Entry 4AFZ (X-ray diffraction, 2.25 A resolution); this record covers chains A and C.

[Chain A]
Name: Chymase
From: Homo sapiens
Notes: EC 3.4.21.39
UniProt: P23946 (CMA1_HUMAN); residues 1-226 here correspond to UniProt positions 22-247 (UniProt number = residue number + 21)
Amino-acid sequence (226 residues; row label = number of the first residue in the row):
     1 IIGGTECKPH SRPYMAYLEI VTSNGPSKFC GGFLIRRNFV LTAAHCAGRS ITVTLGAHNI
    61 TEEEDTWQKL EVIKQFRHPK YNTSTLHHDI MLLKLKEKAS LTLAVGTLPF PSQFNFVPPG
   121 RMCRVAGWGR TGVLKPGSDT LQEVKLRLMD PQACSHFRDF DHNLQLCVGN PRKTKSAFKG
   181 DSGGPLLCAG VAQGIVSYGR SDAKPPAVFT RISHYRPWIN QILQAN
Unresolved in the structure: 23-24
Disulfides: Cys30-Cys46, Cys123-Cys188, Cys154-Cys167
Ligand contacts: d(-)-tartaric acid (TAR): Lys28, Phe29, Cys30, His45, Lys179, Gly180, Asp181, Ser182
From the paper describing this entry:
  - catalytic residues: Ser182 (citing earlier work)

[Chain C]
Name: Fynomer
From: Synthetic construct
Amino-acid sequence (84 residues; each row starts with the number of its first residue; numbers below 1 keep their minus sign (Met-3 is residue -3)):
    -3 MRGSGVTLFV ALYDYNATRW TDLSFHKGEK FQILEFGPGD WWEARSLTTG ETGYIPSNYV
    57 APVDSIQGEQ KLISEEDLHH HHHH
Unresolved in the structure: -3 to 1, 63-80

[Chain A / chain C interface]
Residue-residue contacts (42):
  Thr22(A) - Arg41(C)  hydrogen bond (backbone-side chain)
  Pro26(A) - Arg41(C)
  Pro26(A) - Gly46(C)
  Lys28(A) - Glu39(C)  salt bridge
  His45(A) - Thr17(C)
  His45(A) - Tyr50(C)
  Arg77(A) - Glu31(C)  salt bridge
  Arg77(A) - Pro34(C)
  Tyr81(A) - Pro34(C)
  Tyr81(A) - Tyr50(C)  hydrogen bond
  Asn82(A) - Pro34(C)
  Asn82(A) - Gly35(C)
  Thr83(A) - Arg15(C)  hydrogen bond (backbone-side chain)
  Thr83(A) - Gly33(C)
  Thr83(A) - Pro34(C)  hydrogen bond (backbone-backbone)
  Thr83(A) - Gly35(C)
  Thr83(A) - Asp36(C)
  Thr83(A) - Trp37(C)  hydrogen bond (side chain-backbone)
  Thr83(A) - Tyr50(C)
  Ser84(A) - Arg15(C)  hydrogen bond (backbone-side chain)
  Ser84(A) - Asp36(C)  hydrogen bond (side chain-backbone)
  Ser84(A) - Trp37(C)
  Leu86(A) - Arg15(C)
  Leu86(A) - Thr17(C)
  Ala177(A) - Trp16(C)
  Phe178(A) - Trp16(C)  hydrophobic
  Lys179(A) - Trp16(C)  hydrogen bond (side chain-backbone)
  Ser182(A) - Trp16(C)  hydrogen bond
  Val196(A) - Trp16(C)  hydrophobic
  Ser197(A) - Trp16(C)
  Tyr198(A) - Arg15(C)
  Tyr198(A) - Trp16(C)
  Tyr198(A) - Thr17(C)
  Gly199(A) - Arg15(C)
  Gly199(A) - Trp16(C)  hydrogen bond (backbone-backbone)
  Arg200(A) - Thr14(C)
  Arg200(A) - Trp16(C)
  Ser201(A) - Ala13(C)  hydrogen bond (side chain-backbone)
  Ser201(A) - Thr14(C)  hydrogen bond (backbone-backbone)
  Ser201(A) - Arg15(C)  hydrogen bond (side chain-backbone)
  Ser201(A) - Trp16(C)
  Ala207(A) - Trp16(C)  hydrophobic
Other interface residues (no listed pair), chain A (24 interface residues in all): Gly25, Ala47, Thr85
Other interface residues (no listed pair), chain C (17 interface residues in all): Leu30, Thr48

[Summary]
24 residues of chain A face 17 of chain C across their interface; the contacts include 13 hydrogen bonds and 2
salt bridges. Among the polar pairs are Lys28(A)-Glu39(C), Arg77(A)-Glu31(C) and Thr22(A)-Arg41(C). Chain A
binds d(-)-tartaric acid. The paper reports the catalytic residue Ser182(A).
Chain A is Chymase (Homo sapiens) and chain C is Fynomer (Synthetic construct); the structure, Human Chymase -
Fynomer Complex, was determined by X-ray diffraction together with 4AFQ, 4AFS, 4AFU, 4AG1 and 4AG2 from the
same study.
